Entry 9G74 (electron microscopy, 2.75 A resolution); this record covers chains A and P of the 5 polymer chains in the assembly.

[Chain A]
Name: DNA polymerase subunit gamma-1
From: Mus musculus
Notes: EC 2.7.7.7
UniProt: Q75WC0 (Q75WC0_MOUSE); residues 26-1217 here = UniProt positions 26-1217
Amino-acid sequence (1199 residues; each row starts with the number of its first residue):
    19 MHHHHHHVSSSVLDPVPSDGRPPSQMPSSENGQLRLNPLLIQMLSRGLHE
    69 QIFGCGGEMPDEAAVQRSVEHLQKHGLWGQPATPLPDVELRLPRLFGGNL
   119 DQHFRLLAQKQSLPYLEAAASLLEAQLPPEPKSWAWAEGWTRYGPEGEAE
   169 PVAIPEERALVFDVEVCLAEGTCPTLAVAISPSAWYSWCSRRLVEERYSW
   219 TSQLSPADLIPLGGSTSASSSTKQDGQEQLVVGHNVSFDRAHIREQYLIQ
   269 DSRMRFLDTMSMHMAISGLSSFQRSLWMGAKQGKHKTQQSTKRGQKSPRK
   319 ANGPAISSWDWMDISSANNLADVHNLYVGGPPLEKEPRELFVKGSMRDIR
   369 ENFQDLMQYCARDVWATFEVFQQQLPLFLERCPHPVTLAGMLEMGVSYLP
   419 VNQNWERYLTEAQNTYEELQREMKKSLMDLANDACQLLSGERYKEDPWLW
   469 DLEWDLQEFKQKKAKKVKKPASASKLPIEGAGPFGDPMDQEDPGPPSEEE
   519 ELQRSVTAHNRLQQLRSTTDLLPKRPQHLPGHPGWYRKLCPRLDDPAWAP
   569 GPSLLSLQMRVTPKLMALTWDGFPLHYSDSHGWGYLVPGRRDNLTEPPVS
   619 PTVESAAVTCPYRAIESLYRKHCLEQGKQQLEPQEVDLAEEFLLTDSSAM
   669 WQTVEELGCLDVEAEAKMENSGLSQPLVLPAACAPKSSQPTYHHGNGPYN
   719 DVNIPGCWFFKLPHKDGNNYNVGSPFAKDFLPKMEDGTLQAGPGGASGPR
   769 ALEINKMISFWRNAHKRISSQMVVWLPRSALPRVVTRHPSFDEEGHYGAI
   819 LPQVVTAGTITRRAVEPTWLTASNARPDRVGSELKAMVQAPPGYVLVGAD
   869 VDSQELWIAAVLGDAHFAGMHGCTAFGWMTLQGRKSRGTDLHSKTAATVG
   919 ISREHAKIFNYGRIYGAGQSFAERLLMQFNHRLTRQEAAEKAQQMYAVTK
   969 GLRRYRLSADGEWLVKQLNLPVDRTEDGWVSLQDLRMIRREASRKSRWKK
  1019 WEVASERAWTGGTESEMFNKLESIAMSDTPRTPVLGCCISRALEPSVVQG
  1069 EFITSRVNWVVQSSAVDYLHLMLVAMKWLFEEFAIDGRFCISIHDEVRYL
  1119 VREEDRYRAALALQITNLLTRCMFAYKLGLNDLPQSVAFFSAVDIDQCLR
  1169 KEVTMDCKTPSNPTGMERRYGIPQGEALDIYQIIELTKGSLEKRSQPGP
Unresolved in the structure: 19-50, 232-245, 300-325, 481-507, 611-625, 648-708, 967-1028, 1212-1217
Sequence notes: initiating methionine (19); expression tag (20-25)
Ion coordination: Ca2+: Asp868, Val869, Asp1113 (together with 2'-deoxycytidine-5'-triphosphate)
Residues lining bound ligands: 2'-deoxycytidine-5'-triphosphate: Arg831, Asp868, Val869, Asp870, Ser871, Gln872, Glu873, Lys903, His910, Arg921, Lys925, Ile926, Tyr929, Tyr933, Asp1113
Reported in the primary citation:
  - conformationally variable residues (order/disorder transition): Tyr933
  - mutagenesis - A449T, W726S/E1121G, G826S, Y933C: decreased catalytic activity
  - binding site for 2'-deoxycytidine-5'-triphosphate: Tyr933

[Chain P]
Molecule: primer strand (25-nt DNA)
Sequence (25 nucleotides; numbered 1 to 25; the number before each row is that of its first residue):
     1 GCATGCGGTCGAGTCTAGAGGAGCT
Unresolved in the structure: 1-7

[How chain A and chain P interact]
Residue-residue contacts - 34 pairs, chain A then chain P:
  Lys361(A) - DC15(P)  salt bridge to the phosphate
  Arg543(A) - DA12(P)  hydrogen bond to the phosphate
  Arg543(A) - DG13(P)  salt bridge to the phosphate
  Arg560(A) - DG13(P)  salt bridge to the phosphate
  His732(A) - DG21(P)  salt bridge to the phosphate
  Asn739(A) - DG20(P)  hydrogen bond to the phosphate
  Asn739(A) - DG21(P)  phosphate contact
  Val740(A) - DG20(P)  phosphate contact
  Val740(A) - DG21(P)  phosphate contact
  Gly741(A) - DG20(P)  hydrogen bond to the phosphate
  Gly741(A) - DG21(P)  hydrogen bond to the phosphate
  Ser742(A) - DG21(P)  sugar contact
  Ala745(A) - DA22(P)  phosphate contact
  Lys746(A) - DA22(P)  hydrogen bond to the phosphate
  Lys746(A) - DG23(P)  salt bridge to the phosphate
  Asp747(A) - DA22(P)  phosphate contact
  Ser777(A) - DG23(P)  phosphate contact
  Phe778(A) - DG23(P)  hydrogen bond to the phosphate
  Asn781(A) - DG21(P)  base contact
  Arg831(A) - DT25(P)  hydrogen bond to the base
  Leu838(A) - DC24(P)  sugar contact
  Thr839(A) - DG23(P)  base contact
  Thr839(A) - DC24(P)  sugar contact
  Ala840(A) - DC24(P)  sugar contact
  Ser841(A) - DG23(P)  hydrogen bond to the phosphate
  Ser841(A) - DC24(P)  phosphate contact
  Asn842(A) - DC24(P)  hydrogen bond to the phosphate
  Asn842(A) - DT25(P)  phosphate contact
  Arg847(A) - DG23(P)  salt bridge to the phosphate
  Arg847(A) - DC24(P)  salt bridge to the phosphate
  Ile1111(A) - DC24(P)  sugar contact
  Ile1111(A) - DT25(P)  sugar contact
  His1112(A) - DT25(P)  sugar contact
  Asp1113(A) - DT25(P)  phosphate contact
Other interface residues (no listed pair), chain A (27 interface residues in all): Phe744, Lys774, Lys853

[Summary]
Chain A and chain P form an interface of 27 and 9 residues respectively, with 9 hydrogen bonds and 7 salt
bridges. Among the polar pairs are Arg831(A)-DT25(P), Arg543(A)-DA12(P) and Asn739(A)-DG20(P). From the paper:
a binding site for 2'-deoxycytidine-5'-triphosphate at Tyr933(A); A449T, W726S/E1121G and G826S of chain A,
among others, reduce catalytic activity.
Chain A is DNA polymerase subunit gamma-1 (Mus musculus) and chain P is primer strand (25-nt DNA); the
structure, Mouse mitochondrial DNA polymerase gamma ternary complex in replication conformer, was determined
by electron microscopy, deposited together with 9G75, 9G77, 9IBX, 9IBZ, 9IC0, 9IC1 and 9IC3.
